PDB entry 8VWU | electron microscopy, 3.00 A resolution | chains H and J of the 10 polymer chains in the assembly

[Chain H]
Name: Histone H2B type 1-C/E/F/G/I
Organism: Homo sapiens
Reference sequence: P62807 (H2B1C_HUMAN); residues 1-125 here correspond to UniProt positions 2-126 (UniProt number = residue number + 1)
Amino-acid sequence (125 residues; numbered 1 to 125; the number before each row is that of its first residue):
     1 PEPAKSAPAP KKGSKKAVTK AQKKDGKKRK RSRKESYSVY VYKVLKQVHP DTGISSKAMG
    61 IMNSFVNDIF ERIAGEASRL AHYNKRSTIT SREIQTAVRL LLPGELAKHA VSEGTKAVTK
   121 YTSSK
Not modelled in the structure: 1-31, 125
Swiss-Prot annotation at these positions:
  - modified residue: Pro-1 (N-acetylproline), Glu-2 (ADP-ribosyl glutamic acid), Lys-5 (N6-(2-hydroxyisobutyryl)lysine), Ser-6 (ADP-ribosylserine), Lys-11 (N6-(beta-hydroxybutyryl)lysine), Lys-12 (N6-(2-hydroxyisobutyryl)lysine), Ser-14 (Phosphoserine), Lys-15 (N6-acetyllysine), Lys-16 (N6-(beta-hydroxybutyryl)lysine), Lys-20 (N6-(2-hydroxyisobutyryl)lysine), Lys-23 (N6-(2-hydroxyisobutyryl)lysine), Lys-24 (N6-(2-hydroxyisobutyryl)lysine), Lys-34 (N6-(2-hydroxyisobutyryl)lysine), Glu-35 (PolyADP-ribosyl glutamic acid), Ser-36 (Phosphoserine), Lys-43 (N6-(2-hydroxyisobutyryl)lysine), Lys-46 (N6-(2-hydroxyisobutyryl)lysine), Lys-57 (N6,N6-dimethyllysine), Arg-79 (Dimethylated arginine), Lys-85 (N6,N6,N6-trimethyllysine) and 6 more in UniProt
  - glycosylation: Ser-112 (O-linked (GlcNAc) serine)
  - cross-link (Glycyl lysine isopeptide (Lys-Gly)): Lys-5 (interchain with G-Cter in SUMO2), Lys-20 (interchain with G-Cter in SUMO2), Lys-34 (interchain with G-Cter in ubiquitin), Lys-120 (interchain with G-Cter in ubiquitin)

[Chain J]
Molecule: 601 J strand (non-damaged strand)
Sequence (147 nucleotides; each row starts with the number of its first residue):
     1 ATCGGATGTA TATATCTGAC ACGTGCCTGG AGACTAGGGA GTAATCCCCT TGGCGGTTAA
    61 AACGCGGGGG ACAGCGCGTA CGTGCGTTTA AGCGGTGCTA GAGCTGTCTA CGACCAATTG
   121 AGCGGCCTCG GCACCGGGAT TCTCGAT

[Interface between chain H and chain J]
Contacting residue pairs - 13 pairs, chain H then chain J:
  Arg-33(H) with DC104(J), salt bridge to the phosphate
  Glu-35(H) with DG29(J), sugar contact
  Tyr-42(H) with DA21(J), hydrogen bond to the phosphate; DC22(J), phosphate contact
  Gly-53(H) with DA21(J), phosphate contact
  Ile-54(H) with DA21(J), hydrogen bond to the phosphate
  Ser-55(H) with DC20(J), phosphate contact
  Ser-56(H) with DC20(J), hydrogen bond to the phosphate
  Arg-86(H) with DA40(J), phosphate contact; DG41(J), salt bridge to the phosphate
  Ser-87(H) with DA40(J), hydrogen bond to the phosphate
  Thr-88(H) with DG39(J), phosphate contact; DA40(J), hydrogen bond to the phosphate
Interface residues without a listed pair, chain H (11 interface residues in all): Lys-85

[In short]
Chain H and chain J form an interface of 11 and 8 residues respectively, with 5 hydrogen bonds and 2 salt
bridges. Polar contacts include Tyr-42(H)/DA21(J), Ile-54(H)/DA21(J) and Ser-56(H)/DC20(J).
Chain H is Histone H2B type 1-C/E/F/G/I (Homo sapiens) and chain J is 601 J strand (non-damaged strand); the
structure, Nucleosome containing 8oxoG at SHL4, was determined by electron microscopy (same publication as
8VWS, 8VWT and 8VWV).
